Entry 1AJN (X-ray diffraction, 2.36 A resolution); this record covers chains A and B.

Chain A:
Name: Penicillin amidohydrolase
Organism: Escherichia coli
Notes: EC 3.5.1.11
UniProtKB: P06875 (PAC_ECOLI); residues 1-209 here correspond to UniProt positions 27-235 (UniProt number = residue number + 26)
Amino-acid sequence (209 residues; row label = number of the first residue in the row):
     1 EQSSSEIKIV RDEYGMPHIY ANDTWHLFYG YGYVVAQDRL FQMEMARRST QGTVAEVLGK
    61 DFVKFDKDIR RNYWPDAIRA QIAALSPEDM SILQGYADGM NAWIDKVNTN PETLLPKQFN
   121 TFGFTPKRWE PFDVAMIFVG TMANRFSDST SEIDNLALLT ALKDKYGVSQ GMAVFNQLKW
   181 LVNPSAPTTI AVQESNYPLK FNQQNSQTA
Unresolved in the structure: 1-2, 209
Swiss-Prot annotation at these positions:
  - binding site (Ca(2+)): E152
Bound ions: Ca2+: E152 (shared with D73(B), V75(B), D76(B), P205(B) of chain B)

Chain B:
Name: Penicillin amidohydrolase
Organism: Escherichia coli
Notes: EC 3.5.1.11
UniProtKB: P06875 (PAC_ECOLI); residues 1-557 here correspond to UniProt positions 290-846 (UniProt number = residue number + 289)
Amino-acid sequence (557 residues; row label = number of the first residue in the row):
     1 SNMWVIGKSK AQDAKAIMVN GPQFGWYAPA YTYGIGLHGA GYDVTGNTPF AYPGLVFGHN
    61 GVISWGSTAG FGDDVDIFAE RLSAEKPGYY LHNGKWVKML SREETITVKN GQAETFTVWR
   121 TVHGNILQTD QTTQTAYAKS RAWDGKEVAS LLAWTHQMKA KNWQQWTQQA AKQALTINWY
   181 YADVNGNIGY VHTGAYPDRQ SGHDPRLPVP GTGKWDWKGL LPFEMNPKVY NPQSGYIANW
   241 NNSPQKDYPA SDLFAFLWGG ADRVTEIDRL LEQKPRLTAD QAWDVIRQTS RQDLNLRLFL
   301 PTLQAATSGL TQSDPRRQLV ETLTRWDGIN LLNDDGKTWQ QPGSAILNVW LTSMLKRTVV
   361 AAVPMPFDKW YSASGYETTQ DGPTGSLNIS VGAKILYEAV QGDKSPIPQA VDLFAGKPQQ
   421 EVVLAALEDT WETLSKRYGN NVSNWKTPAM ALTFRANNFF GVPQAAAEET RHQAEYQNRG
   481 TENDMIVFSP TTSDRPVLAW DVVAPGQSGF IAPDGTVDKH YEDQLKMYEN FGRKSLWLTK
   541 QDVEAHKESQ EVLHVQR
Construct notes: conflict Q165 (Glu454 in P06875)
Swiss-Prot annotation at these positions:
  - active site: S1 (Nucleophile)
  - binding site (Ca(2+)): D73, V75, D76, P205, D252
Bound ions: Ca2+: D73, V75, D76, P205, D252 (shared with E152(A) of chain A)
Small-molecule neighbours: 2-(4-nitrophenyl)acetic acid (AAN): S1, P22, Q23, F24, V56, F57, S67, T68, A69, F71, W154, I177, N241

Interface between chain A and chain B:
Contacting residue pairs (335):
  S4(A) - Q556(B)
  S5(A) - L553(B)
  S5(A) - H554(B)
  S5(A) - V555(B)  hydrogen bond (backbone-backbone)
  S5(A) - Q556(B)
  E6(A) - V552(B)
  E6(A) - L553(B)
  E6(A) - H554(B)  salt bridge
  I7(A) - V552(B)
  I7(A) - L553(B)  hydrogen bond (backbone-backbone)
  K8(A) - E551(B)
  I9(A) - Q550(B)
  I9(A) - E551(B)  hydrogen bond (backbone-backbone)
  V10(A) - V543(B)  hydrophobic
  V10(A) - K547(B)
  V10(A) - S549(B)
  R11(A) - K547(B)
  R11(A) - E548(B)  hydrogen bond (backbone-backbone)
  R11(A) - S549(B)  hydrogen bond (backbone-backbone)
  D12(A) - W537(B)
  D12(A) - H546(B)
  D12(A) - E548(B)
  E13(A) - H520(B)
  E13(A) - W537(B)  hydrogen bond
  E13(A) - H546(B)  salt bridge
  E13(A) - E548(B)
  Y14(A) - Q507(B)
  Y14(A) - H520(B)  hydrogen bond (backbone-side chain)
  Y14(A) - D523(B)
  Y14(A) - M527(B)
  Y14(A) - K534(B)
  G15(A) - Q507(B)
  G15(A) - H520(B)  hydrogen bond (backbone-side chain)
  M16(A) - G34(B)
  M16(A) - I35(B)
  M16(A) - G36(B)
  M16(A) - T45(B)
  M16(A) - G46(B)
  M16(A) - L536(B)  hydrophobic
  P17(A) - Y33(B)
  P17(A) - G34(B)
  P17(A) - I35(B)
  P17(A) - G36(B)  hydrogen bond (backbone-backbone)
  P17(A) - Q507(B)
  H18(A) - G36(B)
  H18(A) - H38(B)  hydrogen bond
  H18(A) - T45(B)
  H18(A) - W537(B)
  H18(A) - V543(B)
  I19(A) - I35(B)  hydrophobic
  I19(A) - G36(B)  hydrogen bond (backbone-backbone)
  I19(A) - L37(B)
  I19(A) - H38(B)  hydrogen bond (backbone-backbone)
  Y20(A) - H38(B)
  Y20(A) - K540(B)
  Y20(A) - V543(B)
  A21(A) - H38(B)  hydrogen bond (backbone-backbone)
  A21(A) - G39(B)
  D23(A) - A40(B)
  T24(A) - A40(B)
  W25(A) - V555(B)  hydrophobic
  W25(A) - R557(B)
  H26(A) - V555(B)  hydrogen bond (side chain-backbone)
  H26(A) - Q556(B)  hydrogen bond
  L27(A) - H38(B)
  L27(A) - G39(B)
  L27(A) - Y42(B)  hydrophobic
  F28(A) - P53(B)
  Y29(A) - V555(B)
  Y31(A) - I35(B)
  Y31(A) - L37(B)  hydrophobic
  Y31(A) - T48(B)
  Y31(A) - A51(B)  hydrogen bond (side chain-backbone)
  Y31(A) - Y52(B)  hydrogen bond (side chain-backbone)
  Y31(A) - P53(B)
  Y33(A) - E551(B)  hydrogen bond
  Y33(A) - L553(B)  hydrophobic
  V34(A) - Y33(B)
  V35(A) - Y33(B)
  V35(A) - A51(B)  hydrophobic
  Q37(A) - E551(B)
  D38(A) - Y33(B)  hydrogen bond
  D38(A) - Q507(B)
  D38(A) - S508(B)
  D38(A) - G509(B)  hydrogen bond (backbone-backbone)
  D38(A) - F510(B)
  R39(A) - A30(B)  hydrogen bond (side chain-backbone)
  R39(A) - T32(B)  hydrogen bond (side chain-backbone)
  R39(A) - Y33(B)
  R39(A) - G506(B)  hydrogen bond (side chain-backbone)
  R39(A) - Q507(B)  hydrogen bond (side chain-backbone)
  R39(A) - G509(B)
  F41(A) - Q464(B)
  F41(A) - A465(B)
  Q42(A) - P29(B)  hydrogen bond (side chain-backbone)
  Q42(A) - A30(B)  hydrogen bond (side chain-backbone)
  Q42(A) - Q464(B)  hydrogen bond
  M43(A) - F50(B)
  M45(A) - V462(B)  hydrophobic
  M45(A) - P463(B)
  A46(A) - F50(B)  hydrophobic
  S49(A) - N458(B)  hydrogen bond
  S49(A) - F460(B)
  S49(A) - V462(B)
  A55(A) - T107(B)
  A55(A) - V108(B)
  A55(A) - K109(B)  hydrogen bond (backbone-backbone)
  E56(A) - T107(B)  hydrogen bond (backbone-backbone)
  E56(A) - K109(B)
  L58(A) - P463(B)
  G59(A) - V108(B)
  G59(A) - K109(B)
  K60(A) - V108(B)
  F62(A) - G461(B)
  V63(A) - V108(B)  hydrophobic
  V63(A) - E114(B)
  F65(A) - F460(B)  hydrophobic
  D66(A) - I106(B)
  K67(A) - E114(B)  salt bridge
  K67(A) - F116(B)
  I69(A) - F460(B)  hydrophobic
  R70(A) - R102(B)  hydrogen bond (backbone-side chain)
  R70(A) - E104(B)  salt bridge
  R70(A) - T105(B)  hydrogen bond (side chain-backbone)
  R70(A) - I106(B)
  R71(A) - V118(B)
  R71(A) - N125(B)  hydrogen bond (backbone-side chain)
  N72(A) - N125(B)
  N72(A) - K139(B)  hydrogen bond
  N72(A) - R141(B)  hydrogen bond (backbone-side chain)
  Y73(A) - R102(B)  hydrogen bond (backbone-side chain)
  Y73(A) - N125(B)  hydrogen bond (backbone-side chain)
  W74(A) - L100(B)  hydrophobic
  W74(A) - S101(B)
  W74(A) - R102(B)
  W74(A) - V118(B)
  W74(A) - R120(B)
  W74(A) - N125(B)
  P75(A) - R102(B)
  I78(A) - E147(B)
  Q81(A) - G145(B)
  Q81(A) - K146(B)
  Q81(A) - E147(B)  hydrogen bond
  Q81(A) - V148(B)  hydrogen bond (side chain-backbone)
  L85(A) - L152(B)  hydrophobic
  D89(A) - L152(B)
  D89(A) - H156(B)  salt bridge
  S91(A) - R557(B)  hydrogen bond
  I92(A) - P53(B)  hydrophobic
  I92(A) - L152(B)  hydrophobic
  I92(A) - T155(B)
  Y96(A) - A51(B)  hydrogen bond (side chain-backbone)
  P111(A) - P513(B)
  E112(A) - P513(B)
  T113(A) - P513(B)
  L114(A) - F510(B)
  L115(A) - P513(B)
  P116(A) - F510(B)  hydrophobic
  P116(A) - I511(B)
  K117(A) - I511(B)  hydrogen bond (backbone-backbone)
  K117(A) - A512(B)
  Q118(A) - E469(B)  hydrogen bond
  F122(A) - P463(B)  hydrophobic
  A135(A) - L151(B)  hydrophobic
  I137(A) - F50(B)  hydrophobic
  I137(A) - Y52(B)  hydrophobic
  F138(A) - Y52(B)  hydrophobic
  F138(A) - E147(B)
  F138(A) - L151(B)
  F138(A) - W154(B)  hydrophobic
  V139(A) - E147(B)
  G140(A) - F460(B)
  T141(A) - Y31(B)
  T141(A) - F50(B)
  T141(A) - Y52(B)  hydrogen bond
  T141(A) - F459(B)
  T141(A) - F460(B)
  M142(A) - Y52(B)
  M142(A) - L175(B)
  A143(A) - W143(B)
  A143(A) - L175(B)  hydrophobic
  N144(A) - R141(B)
  N144(A) - W143(B)
  R145(A) - F459(B)
  R145(A) - F460(B)
  F146(A) - Y31(B)
  F146(A) - F459(B)  hydrophobic
  S147(A) - D74(B)  hydrogen bond
  S147(A) - W143(B)  hydrogen bond (backbone-side chain)
  S147(A) - L175(B)
  S147(A) - T176(B)  hydrogen bond (side chain-backbone)
  D148(A) - V75(B)
  D148(A) - K139(B)  salt bridge
  D148(A) - R141(B)  salt bridge
  D148(A) - W143(B)
  S149(A) - S251(B)
  S149(A) - L253(B)
  T150(A) - V75(B)
  T150(A) - I77(B)
  T150(A) - D252(B)  hydrogen bond
  T150(A) - L253(B)
  S151(A) - D252(B)  hydrogen bond (backbone-side chain)
  S151(A) - L253(B)
  S151(A) - F254(B)  hydrogen bond (side chain-backbone)
  E152(A) - V75(B)
  E152(A) - D76(B)
  E152(A) - I77(B)  hydrogen bond (side chain-backbone)
  E152(A) - P205(B)
  E152(A) - R206(B)
  E152(A) - L207(B)
  E152(A) - P208(B)
  E152(A) - D252(B)
  I153(A) - Q128(B)
  I153(A) - Y137(B)  hydrophobic
  D154(A) - W370(B)
  N155(A) - R206(B)  hydrogen bond (side chain-backbone)
  N155(A) - L207(B)
  N155(A) - D252(B)  hydrogen bond (side chain-backbone)
  N155(A) - F254(B)
  L156(A) - L207(B)  hydrophobic
  A157(A) - F367(B)
  L158(A) - V363(B)  hydrophobic
  L158(A) - F367(B)  hydrophobic
  L158(A) - W370(B)  hydrophobic
  L158(A) - Y371(B)
  L159(A) - L207(B)  hydrophobic
  A161(A) - P364(B)
  A161(A) - F367(B)  hydrophobic
  L162(A) - P364(B)
  Y166(A) - A362(B)  hydrogen bond (side chain-backbone)
  Y166(A) - V411(B)  hydrophobic
  Q170(A) - A410(B)
  M172(A) - R206(B)
  A173(A) - A410(B)
  V174(A) - V411(B)  hydrophobic
  F175(A) - R206(B)
  N176(A) - R206(B)  hydrogen bond
  Q177(A) - P408(B)
  Q177(A) - Q409(B)  hydrogen bond
  Q177(A) - A410(B)  hydrogen bond (side chain-backbone)
  Q177(A) - V411(B)  hydrogen bond (side chain-backbone)
  Q177(A) - L413(B)
  L178(A) - L257(B)
  L178(A) - V363(B)  hydrophobic
  L178(A) - I395(B)
  K179(A) - R206(B)  hydrogen bond (backbone-side chain)
  K179(A) - S251(B)  hydrogen bond (side chain-backbone)
  K179(A) - D252(B)
  K179(A) - L253(B)  hydrogen bond (side chain-backbone)
  K179(A) - F256(B)  hydrogen bond (side chain-backbone)
  K179(A) - L257(B)
  W180(A) - R206(B)
  W180(A) - L257(B)  hydrophobic
  W180(A) - W258(B)  hydrogen bond (side chain-backbone)
  W180(A) - G259(B)
  W180(A) - E398(B)
  W180(A) - I407(B)  hydrophobic
  L181(A) - P205(B)  hydrophobic
  L181(A) - R206(B)
  L181(A) - P249(B)
  V182(A) - D247(B)
  V182(A) - Y248(B)
  V182(A) - P249(B)  hydrophobic
  V182(A) - I407(B)
  N183(A) - W258(B)
  N183(A) - G259(B)
  N183(A) - G260(B)
  N183(A) - E398(B)  hydrogen bond
  N183(A) - P406(B)
  N183(A) - I407(B)
  P184(A) - P406(B)  hydrophobic
  S185(A) - G260(B)
  S185(A) - P406(B)
  A186(A) - W258(B)
  A186(A) - G259(B)
  P187(A) - N242(B)  hydrogen bond (backbone-side chain)
  P187(A) - S243(B)
  P187(A) - G259(B)
  P187(A) - D262(B)
  P187(A) - V264(B)  hydrophobic
  P187(A) - T265(B)
  T188(A) - N242(B)
  T188(A) - S243(B)
  T188(A) - P244(B)
  T188(A) - Q245(B)
  T188(A) - K246(B)
  T189(A) - I237(B)
  T189(A) - A238(B)  hydrogen bond (side chain-backbone)
  T189(A) - N239(B)  hydrogen bond
  T189(A) - N242(B)  hydrogen bond
  T189(A) - S243(B)  hydrogen bond (backbone-backbone)
  T189(A) - P244(B)  hydrogen bond (backbone-backbone)
  I190(A) - Y190(B)  hydrophobic
  I190(A) - P227(B)
  I190(A) - K228(B)
  I190(A) - P244(B)  hydrogen bond (backbone-backbone)
  V192(A) - K246(B)
  Q193(A) - Q233(B)
  E194(A) - V229(B)
  E194(A) - P232(B)
  E194(A) - Q233(B)  hydrogen bond (side chain-backbone)
  S195(A) - Q245(B)  hydrogen bond
  N196(A) - Q245(B)
  N196(A) - K246(B)
  N196(A) - D247(B)
  Y197(A) - L221(B)
  Y197(A) - M225(B)
  Y197(A) - Q245(B)  hydrogen bond (backbone-side chain)
  Y197(A) - K246(B)  hydrogen bond (backbone-backbone)
  Y197(A) - D247(B)
  Y197(A) - Y248(B)  hydrophobic
  Y197(A) - P249(B)
  P198(A) - M225(B)  hydrophobic
  L199(A) - L221(B)  hydrophobic
  L199(A) - M225(B)  hydrophobic
  K200(A) - D247(B)  salt bridge
  F201(A) - R199(B)
  F201(A) - P249(B)  hydrophobic
  N202(A) - G202(B)
  N202(A) - H203(B)
  N202(A) - D204(B)
  Q203(A) - D204(B)
  Q203(A) - R206(B)  hydrogen bond (backbone-side chain)
  Q204(A) - D204(B)
  N205(A) - D204(B)  hydrogen bond (backbone-side chain)
  N205(A) - L207(B)
  S206(A) - G202(B)
  Q207(A) - G202(B)
  Q207(A) - H203(B)
  Q207(A) - D204(B)  hydrogen bond (side chain-backbone)
  Q207(A) - L207(B)  hydrogen bond (side chain-backbone)
  Q207(A) - P208(B)  hydrogen bond (side chain-backbone)
  Q207(A) - V209(B)
  Q207(A) - P210(B)
  Q207(A) - W215(B)
Other interface residues (no listed pair), chain A (143 interface residues in all): N22, T50, V54, V57, I82, L93, Q94, V134, K165
Other interface residues (no listed pair), chain B (164 interface residues in all): F24, L55, F71, D73, L127, A149, S150, I177, A250, V359, K394, A466, V503, G515, Q524, E544

Summary:
143 residues of chain A and 164 residues of chain B are in contact, with 80 hydrogen bonds and 8 salt bridges.
Polar pairs include E6(A)-H554(B), E13(A)-H546(B) and K67(A)-E114(B). Ligands of chain B:
2-(4-nitrophenyl)acetic acid.
Here chain A is Penicillin amidohydrolase and chain B is Penicillin amidohydrolase, both from Escherichia
coli. Entry 1AJN (Penicillin acylase complexed with P-nitrophenylacetic acid) was determined by X-ray
diffraction together with 1AI4, 1AI5, 1AI6, 1AI7, 1AJP and 1AJQ from the same study.
